PDB entry 5W23 | X-ray diffraction, 3.40 A resolution | chains B and M of the 9 polymer chains in the assembly

Chain B:
Molecule: Fusion glycoprotein F0
Source organism: Human respiratory syncytial virus A
Reference sequence: P03420 (FUS_HRSVA); residues 1-513 here = UniProt positions 1-513
Sequence (568 residues; row label = number of the first residue in the row):
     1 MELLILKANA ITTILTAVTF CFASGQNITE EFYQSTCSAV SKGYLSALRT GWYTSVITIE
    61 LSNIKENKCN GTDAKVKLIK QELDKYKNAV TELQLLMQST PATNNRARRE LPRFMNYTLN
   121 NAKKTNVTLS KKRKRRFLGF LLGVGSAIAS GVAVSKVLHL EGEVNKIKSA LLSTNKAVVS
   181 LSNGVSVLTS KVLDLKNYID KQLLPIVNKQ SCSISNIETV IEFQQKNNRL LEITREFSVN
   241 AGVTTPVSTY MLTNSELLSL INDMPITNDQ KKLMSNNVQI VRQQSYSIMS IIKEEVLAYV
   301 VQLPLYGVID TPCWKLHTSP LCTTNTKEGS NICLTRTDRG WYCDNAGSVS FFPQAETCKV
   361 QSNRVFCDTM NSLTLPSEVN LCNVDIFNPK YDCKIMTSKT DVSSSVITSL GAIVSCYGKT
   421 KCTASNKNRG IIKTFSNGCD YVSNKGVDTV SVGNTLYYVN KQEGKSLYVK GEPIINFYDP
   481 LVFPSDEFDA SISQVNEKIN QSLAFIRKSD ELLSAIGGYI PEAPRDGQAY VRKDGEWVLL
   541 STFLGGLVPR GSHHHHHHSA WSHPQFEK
Disordered / not traced: 1-26, 99-136, 513-568
Cystine bridges: Cys37-Cys439, Cys69-Cys212, Cys313-Cys343, Cys322-Cys333, Cys358-Cys367, Cys382-Cys393, Cys416-Cys422
Sequence notes: conflict Ala102 (Pro in P03420), Val379 (Ile in P03420), Val447 (Met in P03420); expression tag (514-568)
Curated features (UniProtKB/Swiss-Prot):
  - region: Phe137 to Val157 (Fusion peptide)
  - site (Cleavage): Arg109, Glu110, Arg136, Phe137
  - glycosylation (N-linked (GlcNAc...) asparagine): Asn27, Asn70, Asn116, Asn120, Asn126, Asn500
  - natural variant: Glu218 (E218A: In strain: Cold-passage attenuated), Val379 (I379V: In strain: Cold-passage attenuated; this construct carries the variant), Val447 (M447V: In strain: Cold-passage attenuated; this construct carries the variant)
  - mutagenesis: Cys37 (C37S: Impairs translation or folding of the F protein), Cys69 (C69S: Impairs translation or folding of the F protein), Arg108 to Arg109 (Complete loss of cleavage between F2 and p27), Arg108 (R108N: Complete loss of cleavage between F2 and p27), Arg109 (R109N: Complete loss of cleavage between F2 and p27), Lys131 (K131Q: No effect on cleavage between F2 and p27), Cys212 (C212S: No effect on F1 and F2 structure and glycosylation), Cys313 (C313S: Impairs translation or folding of the F protein), Cys322 (C322S: Impairs translation or folding of the F protein), Cys333 (C333S: Impairs translation or folding of the F protein), Cys343 (C343S: Impairs translation or folding of the F protein), Cys358 (C358S: Impairs translation or folding of the F protein), 6 further mutagenesis entries in UniProt

Chain M:
Molecule: 5C4 Fab light chain
Source organism: Mus musculus
Notes: antibody fragment or engineered binder
Sequence (241 residues; row label = number of the first residue in the row; a row labelled like 27A-27D holds insertion residues (27A, then the next letters in order); numbers below 1 keep their minus sign (Met-22 is residue -22)):
   -22 MRPTWAWWLF LVLLLALWAP ARGDIVLTQS PASLAVSLGQ RTTISCRASE
27A-27D SVDS
    28 FDNSFIHWYQ QKPGQPPKLL IFLASSLESG VPARFSGSGS RTDFTLTIDP VEADDAATYY
    88 CQQSNEDPFT FGSGTKLEIK RADAAPTVSI FPPSSEQLTS GGASVVCFLN NFYPKDINVK
   148 WKIDGSERQN GVLNSWTDQD SKDSTYSMSS TLTLTKDEYE RHNSYTCEAT HKTSTSPIVK
   208 SFNRNEC
Disordered / not traced: -22 to 0, 212-214
Cystine bridges: Cys23-Cys88, Cys134-Cys194

How chain B and chain M interact:
Contacting residue pairs (19):
  Asn197(B) with Phe28(M)
  Lys201(B) with Ser27D(M), hydrogen bond; Phe28(M); Asn30(M); Phe32(M); Asn92(M), hydrogen bond
  Gln202(B) with Phe28(M); Asp29(M), hydrogen bond; Asn30(M)
  Pro205(B) with Asn30(M); Phe32(M), hydrophobic; Leu50(M)
  Ile206(B) with Asp29(M); Asn30(M)
  Asn208(B) with Phe49(M)
  Lys209(B) with Asn30(M); Leu50(M); Ser52(M), hydrogen bond; Ser53(M)
From the paper, about this interface:
  - hot spots on chain B (mutagenesis) - K201N: abolished binding to 5C4

Summary:
Chain B and chain M form an interface of 7 and 10 residues respectively, with 4 hydrogen bonds. Polar contacts
include Lys201(B)-Ser27D(M), Lys201(B)-Asn92(M) and Gln202(B)-Asp29(M). Curated annotation (UniProt) lists 17
mutagenesis sites on chain B. The paper reports that K201N of chain B abolishes binding to 5C4.
Here chain B is Fusion glycoprotein F0 (Human respiratory syncytial virus A) and chain M is 5C4 Fab light
chain (Mus musculus). Entry 5W23 (Crystal Structure of RSV F in complex with 5C4 Fab) was determined by X-ray
diffraction together with 5W24 from the same study.
